2YPZ - chains I and J; structure by X-ray diffraction, 3.20 A resolution.

[Chain I (and J)]
Protein: Kshv lana
From: Human herpesvirus 8 type m
Notes: fragment: c-terminal domain, residues 1013-1149; chain J of this document is another copy of the same molecule, construct and numbering; everything in this record applies to it too
UniProtKB: Q76SB0 (Q76SB0_HHV8); residues 1013-1149 here = UniProt positions 1013-1149
Amino-acid sequence (139 residues; each row starts with the number of its first residue):
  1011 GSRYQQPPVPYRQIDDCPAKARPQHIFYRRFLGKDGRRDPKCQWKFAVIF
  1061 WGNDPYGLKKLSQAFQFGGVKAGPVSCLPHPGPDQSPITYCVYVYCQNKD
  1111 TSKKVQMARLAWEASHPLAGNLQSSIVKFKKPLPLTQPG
Unresolved in the structure: 1011-1013, 1149
Differences from the reference sequence: expression tag (1011-1012)
Reported in the primary citation:
  - mutagenesis - S1086E: decreased binding to DNA
  - mutagenesis - S1086A, M1117D, A1121E: unchanged binding to DNA
  - mutagenesis - R1119M: decreased binding to ET domains of both BET proteins
  - mutagenesis - H1126E, L1128D: increased binding to BET protein
  - mutagenesis - K1070E: abolished binding to LBS
  - mutagenesis - K1109A, K1138A: decreased binding to BRD2
  - mutagenesis - K1109A, K1138A: decreased binding to BRD4
  - mutagenesis - K1055A, K1109A/K1138A, K1113A: abolished binding to BRD2
  - mutagenesis - K1109A/K1138A: abolished binding to BRD4
  - mutagenesis - K1055A, K1113A: unchanged binding to BRD4
  - mutagenesis - K1109A/K1138A: unchanged binding to LBS
  - mutagenesis - A1121E: abolished localization to nuclear speckles
  - mutagenesis - P1127R: unchanged binding to ET
  - mutagenesis - K1070E, K1109A/K1138A, R1119M, H1126E: decreased localization
  - mutagenesis - P1127R, L1128D: unchanged localization

[Interface between chain I and chain J]
Residue-residue contacts - 99 pairs, chain I then chain J:
  Y1014(I) - P1065(J)  hydrophobic
  Y1014(I) - Y1066(J)
  Y1014(I) - K1069(J)
  Y1014(I) - Y1100(J)  hydrophobic
  Q1015(I) - Q1015(J)  hydrogen bond
  Q1015(I) - V1085(J)  hydrogen bond (side chain-backbone)
  Q1015(I) - S1086(J)  hydrogen bond
  Q1015(I) - C1087(J)
  Q1015(I) - Y1100(J)
  Q1016(I) - C1087(J)
  P1017(I) - C1087(J)
  P1017(I) - L1088(J)
  P1017(I) - H1090(J)
  P1017(I) - I1098(J)
  P1018(I) - H1090(J)
  P1020(I) - H1090(J)
  P1020(I) - P1093(J)
  P1020(I) - D1094(J)
  I1059(I) - F1139(J)  hydrophobic
  W1061(I) - L1143(J)  hydrophobic
  W1061(I) - P1144(J)
  P1065(I) - Y1014(J)  hydrophobic
  K1069(I) - Y1014(J)
  K1081(I) - P1089(J)
  K1081(I) - H1090(J)
  K1081(I) - P1091(J)
  A1082(I) - P1089(J)
  P1084(I) - C1087(J)
  S1086(I) - Q1015(J)  hydrogen bond
  S1086(I) - P1084(J)
  S1086(I) - S1086(J)  hydrogen bond
  C1087(I) - Q1015(J)
  C1087(I) - Q1016(J)
  C1087(I) - P1017(J)
  C1087(I) - P1084(J)
  L1088(I) - P1017(J)
  L1088(I) - Y1105(J)
  L1088(I) - L1145(J)  hydrophobic
  P1089(I) - K1081(J)
  P1089(I) - A1082(J)
  P1089(I) - G1083(J)
  P1089(I) - Y1105(J)
  P1089(I) - L1145(J)
  H1090(I) - P1017(J)
  H1090(I) - P1018(J)
  H1090(I) - P1020(J)
  H1090(I) - K1081(J)  hydrogen bond (backbone-side chain)
  P1091(I) - K1081(J)  hydrogen bond (backbone-side chain)
  P1091(I) - L1145(J)
  P1091(I) - T1146(J)
  G1092(I) - P1020(J)
  G1092(I) - K1081(J)
  G1092(I) - Q1147(J)
  P1093(I) - P1020(J)
  P1093(I) - Q1147(J)
  D1094(I) - P1020(J)
  D1094(I) - Q1147(J)
  Q1095(I) - P1020(J)
  I1098(I) - P1017(J)
  Y1100(I) - Q1015(J)
  Y1103(I) - Y1103(J)
  Y1103(I) - Y1105(J)  hydrogen bond
  Y1103(I) - F1139(J)
  Y1105(I) - L1088(J)
  Y1105(I) - P1089(J)
  Y1105(I) - Y1103(J)  hydrogen bond
  Q1133(I) - K1141(J)  hydrogen bond
  S1134(I) - K1141(J)  hydrogen bond (backbone-side chain)
  S1135(I) - F1139(J)
  S1135(I) - K1140(J)  hydrogen bond (side chain-backbone)
  S1135(I) - K1141(J)  hydrogen bond (side chain-backbone)
  I1136(I) - K1138(J)
  I1136(I) - F1139(J)
  I1136(I) - K1140(J)  hydrogen bond (backbone-backbone)
  V1137(I) - V1137(J)  hydrophobic
  V1137(I) - K1138(J)
  V1137(I) - F1139(J)  hydrophobic
  K1138(I) - I1136(J)
  K1138(I) - V1137(J)
  K1138(I) - K1138(J)  hydrogen bond (backbone-backbone)
  F1139(I) - I1059(J)  hydrophobic
  F1139(I) - Y1103(J)
  F1139(I) - S1135(J)
  F1139(I) - I1136(J)
  F1139(I) - V1137(J)  hydrophobic
  K1140(I) - Q1116(J)
  K1140(I) - S1135(J)  hydrogen bond (backbone-side chain)
  K1140(I) - I1136(J)
  K1141(I) - W1061(J)
  K1141(I) - Q1133(J)
  K1141(I) - S1134(J)
  K1141(I) - S1135(J)  hydrogen bond (backbone-side chain)
  L1143(I) - W1061(J)  hydrophobic
  P1144(I) - W1061(J)
  P1144(I) - P1091(J)
  L1145(I) - P1089(J)
  L1145(I) - P1091(J)
  T1146(I) - P1091(J)
  Q1147(I) - P1093(J)
Other interface residues (no listed pair), chain I (46 interface residues in all): R1048, G1083, V1085, C1101, P1142
Other interface residues (no listed pair), chain J (48 interface residues in all): V1019, R1048, G1092, C1101, P1142

[Summary]
46 residues of chain I face 48 of chain J across their interface, with 17 hydrogen bonds. Polar contacts
include Q1015(I)-Q1015(J), Q1015(I)-V1085(J) and Q1015(I)-S1086(J). From the paper: K1070E, K1109A/K1138A and
R1119M of chain I, among others, reduce localization; K1055A, K1109A/K1138A and K1113A of chain I abolish
binding to BRD2; 14 substitutions were tested in all.
Both chains are Kshv lana (Human herpesvirus 8 type m). Entry 2YPZ (KSHV LANA (ORF73) C-terminal domain,
decameric ring: orthorhombic crystal form) was determined by X-ray diffraction, deposited together with 2YQ0
and 2YQ1.
